Entry 8EMA (electron microscopy, 8.20 A resolution (very low resolution: no residue pairs are listed; an interface is given only as per-side residue counts)); this record covers chains B and D of the 6 polymer chains in the assembly.

== Chain B ==
Molecule: Isoform 2 of Immunoglobulin heavy constant mu
From: Mus musculus
Reference sequence: chimeric construct of P06328, P01872-2: residues 1-117 from P06328 (HVM49_MOUSE) positions 1-117 (same numbers); residues 141-615 from P01872-2 positions 1-475 (UniProt number = residue number - 140)
Chain sequence (615 residues; each row starts with the number of its first residue):
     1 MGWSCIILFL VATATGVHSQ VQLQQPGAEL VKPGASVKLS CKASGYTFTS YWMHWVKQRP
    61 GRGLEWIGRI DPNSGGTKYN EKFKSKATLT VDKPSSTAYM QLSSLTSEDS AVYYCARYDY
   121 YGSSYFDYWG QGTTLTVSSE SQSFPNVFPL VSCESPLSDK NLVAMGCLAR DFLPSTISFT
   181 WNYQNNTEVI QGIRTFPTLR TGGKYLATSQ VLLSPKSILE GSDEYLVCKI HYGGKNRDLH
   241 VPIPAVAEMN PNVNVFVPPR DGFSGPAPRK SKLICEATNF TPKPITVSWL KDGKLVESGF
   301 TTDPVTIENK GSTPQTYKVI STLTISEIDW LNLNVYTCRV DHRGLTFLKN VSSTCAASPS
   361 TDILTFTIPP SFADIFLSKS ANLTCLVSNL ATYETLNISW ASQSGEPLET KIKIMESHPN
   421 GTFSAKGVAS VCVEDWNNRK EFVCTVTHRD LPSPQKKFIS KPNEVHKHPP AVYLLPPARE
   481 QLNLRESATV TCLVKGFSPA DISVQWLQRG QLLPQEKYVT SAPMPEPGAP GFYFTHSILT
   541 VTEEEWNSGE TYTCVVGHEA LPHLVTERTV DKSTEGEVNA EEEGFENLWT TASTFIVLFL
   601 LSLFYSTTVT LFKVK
Disordered / not traced: 1-18
Differences from the reference sequence: conflict I7 (Met in P06328), V11 (Ala in P06328); linker (118-140)
UniProt features mapped onto this chain:
  - region: Q20 to T49 (Framework-1), S50 to H54 (Complementarity-determining-1), W55 to G68 (Framework-2), R69 to S85 (Complementarity-determining-2), K86 to R117 (Framework-3)
Disulfide bonds: C41-C115, C167-C228, C275-C338, C385-C444, C492-C554

== Chain D ==
Molecule: B-cell antigen receptor complex-associated protein beta chain
From: Mus musculus
Reference sequence: P15530 (CD79B_MOUSE); residues 1-228 here = UniProt positions 1-228
Chain sequence (228 residues; row label = number of the first residue in the row):
     1 MATLVLSSMP CHWLLFLLLL FSGEPVPAMT SSDLPLNFQG SPCSQIWQHP RFAAKKRSSM
    61 VKFHCYTNHS GALTWFRKRG SQQPQELVSE EGRIVQTQNG SVYTLTIQNI QYEDNGIYFC
   121 KQKCDSANHN VTDSCGTELL VLGFSTLDQL KRRNTLKDGI ILIQTLLIIL FIIVPIFLLL
   181 DKDDGKAGME EDHTYEGLNI DQTATYEDIV TLRTGEVKWS VGEHPGQE
Disordered / not traced: 1-41, 185-228
UniProt features mapped onto this chain:
  - modified residue (Phosphotyrosine): Y195, Y206
  - glycosylation (N-linked (GlcNAc...) asparagine): N68, N99, N130
Disulfide bonds: C43-C124, C65-C120

== Interface between chain B and chain D ==
At this resolution (8 A) residue pairs are not listed: 13 residues of chain B and 17 of chain D lie at the interface.

== Overview ==
The interface between chain B and chain D involves 13 residues on one side and 17 on the other.
Here chain B is Isoform 2 of Immunoglobulin heavy constant mu and chain D is B-cell antigen receptor
complex-associated protein beta chain, both from Mus musculus. Entry 8EMA (mouse full length B cell receptor)
was determined by electron microscopy together with 8E4C from the same study.
